PDB entry 9H0P | X-ray diffraction, 2.70 A resolution | chain A

# Chain A
Protein: Extracellular solute-binding protein, family 1
From: Bifidobacterium longum subsp. infantis
UniProt: B7GQA3 (B7GQA3_BIFLS); residue numbers follow UniProt; this construct covers 1-445
Chain sequence (445 residues; each row starts with the number of its first residue):
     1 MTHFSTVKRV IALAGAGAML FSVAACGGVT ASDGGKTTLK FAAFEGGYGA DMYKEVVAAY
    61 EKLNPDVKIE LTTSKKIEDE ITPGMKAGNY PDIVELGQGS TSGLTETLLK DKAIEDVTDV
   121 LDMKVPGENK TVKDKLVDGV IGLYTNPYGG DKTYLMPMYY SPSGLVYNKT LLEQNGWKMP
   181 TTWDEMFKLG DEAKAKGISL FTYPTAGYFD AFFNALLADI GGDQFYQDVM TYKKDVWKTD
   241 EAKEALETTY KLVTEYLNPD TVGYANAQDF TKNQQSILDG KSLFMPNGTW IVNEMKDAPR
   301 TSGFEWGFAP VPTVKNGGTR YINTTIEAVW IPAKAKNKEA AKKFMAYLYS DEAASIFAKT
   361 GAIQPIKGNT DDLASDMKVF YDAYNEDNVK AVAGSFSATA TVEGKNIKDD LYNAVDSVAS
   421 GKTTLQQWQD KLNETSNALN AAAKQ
Unresolved in the structure: 1-36, 443-445
From the paper describing this entry:
  - binding site for alpha-L-fucopyranose: Phe44, Ser100, Thr101, Thr205
  - binding site for beta-D-galactopyranose: Gly99, Tyr208, Asp210 (from molecular simulation)
  - binding site for 2-acetamido-2-deoxy-alpha-D-glucopyranose: Gly47, Trp290, Glu294 (from molecular simulation)

# Overview
From the paper: a binding site for alpha-L-fucopyranose at Phe44, Ser100 and Thr101 among others; a binding
site for beta-D-galactopyranose at Gly99, Tyr208 and Asp210.
Chain A is Extracellular solute-binding protein, family 1 (Bifidobacterium longum subsp. infantis); the
structure, Fucosylated Lacto-N-biose binding protein from Bifidobacterium longum subsp. infantis in complex
with H1 trisaccharide, was determined by X-ray diffraction (same publication as 9H0N and 9H0O).
